Entry 6PZK (electron microscopy, 3.20 A resolution); this record covers chains C and D of the 5 polymer chains in the assembly.

Chain C (and D):
Name: Phosphoprotein
Organism: Human respiratory syncytial virus A2
Notes: chain D of this document is another copy of the same molecule, construct and numbering; everything in this record applies to it too
UniProt: P03421 (PHOSP_HRSVA); numbering as in UniProt (aligned over 1-241)
Chain sequence (256 residues; row label = number of the first residue in the row):
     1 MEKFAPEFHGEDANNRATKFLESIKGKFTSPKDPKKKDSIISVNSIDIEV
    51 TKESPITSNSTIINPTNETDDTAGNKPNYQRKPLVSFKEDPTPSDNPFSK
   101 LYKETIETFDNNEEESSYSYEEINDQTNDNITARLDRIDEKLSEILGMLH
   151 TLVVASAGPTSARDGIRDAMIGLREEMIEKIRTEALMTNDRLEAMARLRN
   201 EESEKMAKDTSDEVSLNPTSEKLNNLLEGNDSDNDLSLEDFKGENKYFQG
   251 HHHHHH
Disordered / not traced: 1-129, 187-256 (chain D: 1-129, 185-256)
Construct notes: expression tag (242-256)
UniProt features mapped onto this chain:
  - region: M1 to S30 (Binding to monomeric RNA-free nucleoprotein), S39 to T57 (Important for viral particle assembly), R81 to F87 (Binding to host phosphatase PP1), D90 to D110 (Binding to protein M2-1), L216 to S232 (Binding to RNA-directed RNA polymerase L), S232 to F241 (Binding to the N-RNA complex)
  - site: T108 (Interaction with protein M2-1)
  - modified residue: T108 (Phosphothreonine), S116 (Phosphoserine), S117 (Phosphoserine), S119 (Phosphoserine), S232 (Phosphoserine), S237 (Phosphoserine)
  - mutagenesis: F87 (F87A: Almost complete loss of viral transcription. Complete loss of interaction with host phosphatase PP1), F98 (F98A: Complete loss of interaction with protein M2-1. Almost complete loss of viral transcription and loss of localization of protein M2-1 in inclusion bodies), L101 (L101A: Complete loss of interaction with protein M2-1. Almost complete loss of viral transcription and loss of localization of protein M2-1 in inclusion bodies), Y102 (Y102A: Complete loss of interaction with protein M2-1. Almost complete loss of viral transcription and loss of localization of protein M2-1 in inclusion bodies), T105 (T105A/D: Complete loss of interaction with protein M2-1. Almost complete loss of viral transcription and loss of localization of protein M2-1 in inclusion bodies), I106 (I106A: Complete loss of interaction with protein M2-1. Almost complete loss of viral transcription and loss of localization of protein M2-1 in inclusion bodies), T108 (T108D: Loss of interaction with protein M2-1 and loss of localization of protein M2-1 in inclusion bodies), F109 (F109A: Complete loss of interaction with protein M2-1. Almost complete loss of viral transcription and loss of localization of protein M2-1 in inclusion bodies), S116 to S119 (60% loss of transcription inhibition by M2-2), G172 (G172S: Almost complete loss of interaction with the nucleoprotein), E176 (E176G: Complete loss of interaction with the nucleoprotein), D233 (D233A: Complete loss of interaction with the N-RNA complex; when associated with A-239), 4 further mutagenesis entries in UniProt

How chain C and chain D interact:
Residue-residue contacts (35):
  I131(C) - I131(D)  hydrophobic
  T132(C) - R134(D)  hydrogen bond
  L135(C) - R134(D)
  L135(C) - L135(D)  hydrophobic
  L135(C) - I138(D)  hydrophobic
  D136(C) - R134(D)  salt bridge
  D139(C) - K141(D)  salt bridge
  L142(C) - I138(D)  hydrophobic
  L142(C) - K141(D)
  L142(C) - L142(D)  hydrophobic
  L142(C) - I145(D)  hydrophobic
  I145(C) - I145(D)  hydrophobic
  L146(C) - I145(D)  hydrophobic
  L146(C) - M148(D)  hydrophobic
  L149(C) - I145(D)  hydrophobic
  L149(C) - L149(D)  hydrophobic
  H150(C) - M148(D)
  L152(C) - L152(D)  hydrophobic
  V153(C) - L152(D)  hydrophobic
  S156(C) - L152(D)
  T160(C) - R163(D)
  D164(C) - R163(D)  salt bridge
  D164(C) - R167(D)  hydrogen bond (backbone-side chain)
  I166(C) - R163(D)
  I166(C) - I166(D)  hydrophobic
  A169(C) - M170(D)  hydrophobic
  M170(C) - T151(D)
  M170(C) - A155(D)  hydrophobic
  I181(C) - R174(D)
  I181(C) - I178(D)
  E184(C) - R174(D)  salt bridge
  E184(C) - I178(D)
  E184(C) - R182(D)  hydrogen bond (backbone-side chain)
  A185(C) - I178(D)  hydrophobic
  A185(C) - R182(D)
Also at the interface, not in a pair above, chain C (28 interface residues in all): I138, S143, G165, L173, I178, R182, L186
Also at the interface, not in a pair above, chain D (23 interface residues in all): E144, L173, M177, I181

Overview:
The interface between chain C and chain D involves 28 residues on one side and 23 on the other, with 3
hydrogen bonds and 4 salt bridges. Polar contacts include D136(C)-R134(D), D139(C)-K141(D) and
D164(C)-R163(D). UniProt lists 19 mutagenesis sites on chain C.
Chain C and chain D are both Phosphoprotein (Human respiratory syncytial virus A2); the structure, Cryo-EM
Structure of the Respiratory Syncytial Virus Polymerase (L) Protein Bound by the Tetrameric Phosphoprotein
(P), was determined by electron microscopy.
